Entry 4QJU (X-ray diffraction, 2.16 A resolution); this record covers chains A and B of the 4 polymer chains in the assembly.

[Chain A (and B)]
Molecule: DNA-binding protein HU
From: Staphylococcus aureus
Notes: chain B of this document is another copy of the same molecule, construct and numbering; everything in this record applies to it too
UniProt: Q99U17 (DBH_STAAM); residue numbers follow UniProt; this construct covers 1-90
Chain sequence (98 residues; each row starts with the number of its first residue):
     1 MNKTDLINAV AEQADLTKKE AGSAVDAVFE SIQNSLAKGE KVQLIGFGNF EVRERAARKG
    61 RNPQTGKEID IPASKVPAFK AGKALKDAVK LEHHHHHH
Disordered / not traced: 91-98
Construct notes: expression tag (91-98)

[How chain A and chain B interact]
Contacting residue pairs - 73 pairs, chain A then chain B:
  Met-1(A) / Ser-35(B)
  Met-1(A) / Glu-40(B)  hydrogen bond (backbone-side chain)
  Met-1(A) / Lys-41(B)  hydrogen bond (backbone-backbone)
  Met-1(A) / Val-42(B)
  Met-1(A) / Gln-43(B)  hydrogen bond (backbone-backbone)
  Asn-2(A) / Gln-43(B)
  Lys-3(A) / Gln-43(B)  hydrogen bond (backbone-backbone)
  Lys-3(A) / Leu-44(B)
  Leu-6(A) / Ser-31(B)
  Leu-6(A) / Leu-44(B)  hydrophobic
  Ala-9(A) / Ser-31(B)
  Val-10(A) / Ala-27(B)
  Val-10(A) / Val-28(B)  hydrophobic
  Gln-13(A) / Ala-27(B)
  Gln-13(A) / Glu-30(B)  hydrogen bond
  Ala-14(A) / Ser-23(B)
  Ala-14(A) / Ala-24(B)
  Leu-16(A) / Glu-20(B)
  Leu-16(A) / Ala-24(B)  hydrophobic
  Glu-20(A) / Leu-16(B)
  Ser-23(A) / Ala-14(B)
  Ala-24(A) / Ala-14(B)
  Ala-24(A) / Leu-16(B)  hydrophobic
  Ala-24(A) / Ala-24(B)  hydrophobic
  Val-28(A) / Leu-6(B)
  Val-28(A) / Val-10(B)
  Phe-29(A) / Val-28(B)  hydrophobic
  Phe-29(A) / Leu-44(B)  hydrophobic
  Phe-29(A) / Phe-47(B)  hydrophobic
  Phe-29(A) / Phe-50(B)  hydrophobic
  Ser-31(A) / Met-1(B)
  Ser-31(A) / Leu-6(B)
  Ser-31(A) / Ala-9(B)
  Ile-32(A) / Met-1(B)  hydrophobic
  Ile-32(A) / Phe-47(B)  hydrophobic
  Gln-33(A) / Ala-84(B)
  Gln-33(A) / Leu-85(B)  hydrogen bond (side chain-backbone)
  Ser-35(A) / Met-1(B)
  Leu-36(A) / Val-89(B)  hydrophobic
  Ala-37(A) / Ala-88(B)
  Glu-40(A) / Met-1(B)  hydrogen bond (side chain-backbone)
  Lys-41(A) / Met-1(B)  hydrogen bond (backbone-backbone)
  Val-42(A) / Met-1(B)
  Gln-43(A) / Met-1(B)  hydrogen bond (backbone-backbone)
  Gln-43(A) / Asn-2(B)
  Gln-43(A) / Lys-3(B)  hydrogen bond (backbone-backbone)
  Leu-44(A) / Lys-3(B)
  Leu-44(A) / Leu-6(B)  hydrophobic
  Leu-44(A) / Phe-29(B)  hydrophobic
  Phe-47(A) / Phe-29(B)  hydrophobic
  Phe-47(A) / Ile-32(B)  hydrophobic
  Phe-47(A) / Phe-50(B)  hydrophobic
  Phe-50(A) / Phe-47(B)  hydrophobic
  Phe-50(A) / Phe-50(B)  hydrophobic
  Lys-75(A) / Val-89(B)
  Lys-75(A) / Lys-90(B)
  Pro-77(A) / Ala-81(B)  hydrophobic
  Pro-77(A) / Leu-85(B)  hydrophobic
  Pro-77(A) / Val-89(B)
  Phe-79(A) / Phe-79(B)  hydrophobic
  Ala-81(A) / Pro-77(B)  hydrophobic
  Ala-84(A) / Gln-33(B)
  Leu-85(A) / Gln-33(B)
  Lys-86(A) / Pro-77(B)
  Ala-88(A) / Gln-33(B)
  Ala-88(A) / Ala-37(B)
  Val-89(A) / Leu-36(B)  hydrophobic
  Val-89(A) / Val-52(B)  hydrophobic
  Val-89(A) / Lys-75(B)
  Val-89(A) / Val-76(B)
  Val-89(A) / Pro-77(B)
  Lys-90(A) / Ser-74(B)  hydrogen bond
  Lys-90(A) / Lys-75(B)
Also at the interface, not in a pair above, chain A (42 interface residues in all): Val-25, Ala-27, Ile-45, Val-52, Val-76
Also at the interface, not in a pair above, chain B (44 interface residues in all): Gln-13, Asp-26, Ile-45, Lys-86

[Summary]
The interface between chain A and chain B involves 42 residues on one side and 44 on the other; the contacts
include 11 hydrogen bonds. Polar pairs include Met-1(A)/Glu-40(B), Gln-13(A)/Glu-30(B) and
Gln-33(A)/Leu-85(B).
Both chains are DNA-binding protein HU (Staphylococcus aureus). Entry 4QJU (Crystal structure of DNA-bound
nucleoid associated protein, SAV1473) was determined by X-ray diffraction, deposited together with 4QJN.
